PDB entry 3JAB | electron microscopy, 11.00 A resolution (very low resolution: no residue pairs are listed; an interface is given only as per-side residue counts) | chains C and H of the 12 polymer chains in the assembly

# Chain C
Name: phosphodiesterase 5/6 chimera catalytic domain
Source organism: Bos taurus
Amino-acid sequence (330 residues; numbered 531 to 860; the number before each row is that of its first residue):
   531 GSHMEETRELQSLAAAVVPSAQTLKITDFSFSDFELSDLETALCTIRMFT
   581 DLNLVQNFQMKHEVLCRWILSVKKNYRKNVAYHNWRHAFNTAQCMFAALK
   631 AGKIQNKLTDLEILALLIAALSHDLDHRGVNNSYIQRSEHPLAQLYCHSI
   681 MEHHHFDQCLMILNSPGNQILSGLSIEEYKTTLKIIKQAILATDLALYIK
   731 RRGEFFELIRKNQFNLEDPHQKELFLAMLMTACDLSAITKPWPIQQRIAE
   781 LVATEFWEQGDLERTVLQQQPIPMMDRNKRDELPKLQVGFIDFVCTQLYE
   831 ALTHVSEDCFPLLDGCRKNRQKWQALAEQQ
Disordered / not traced: 531, 860
Ligand contacts:
  - 3-isobutyl-1-methylxanthine (IBM), molecule 1: Tyr612, His613, Asp764, Leu765, Ala767, Ile768, Val782, Phe786, Met804, Gln817, Phe820
  - 3-isobutyl-1-methylxanthine (IBM), molecule 2: Leu693, Asn694, Gln699, Leu701, Ser702, Gly703, Leu704, Ile706, Tyr709

# Chain H
Name: IgG1-kappa 2E8 heavy chain
Source organism: Mus musculus
Notes: fragment: Fab
Amino-acid sequence (221 residues; each row starts with the number of its first residue; a row labelled like 82A-82C holds insertion residues (82A, then the next letters in order)):
     1 EVQLQQSGAEVVRSGASVKLSCTASGFNIKDYYIHWVKQRPEKGLEWIGW
    51 ID
   52A P
    53 EIGDTEYVPKFQGKATMTADTSSNTAYLQL
82A-82C SSL
    83 TSEDTAVYYCNAGHDYDR
100A-100C GRF
   101 PYWGQGTLVTVSAAKTTPPSVYPLAPGSAAQTNSMVTLGCLVKGYFPEPV
   151 TVTWNSGSLSSGVHTFPAVLQSDLYTLSSSVTVPSSTWPSETVTCNVAHP
   201 ASSTKVDKKIVPRD
Disulfide bonds: Cys22-Cys92, Cys140-Cys195

# How chain C and chain H interact
At this resolution (11 A) residue pairs are not listed: 7 residues of chain C and 7 of chain H lie at the interface.

# Overview
The chain C/chain H interface involves 7 residues from each chain. Bound to chain C:
3-isobutyl-1-methylxanthine.
Here chain C is phosphodiesterase 5/6 chimera catalytic domain (Bos taurus) and chain H is IgG1-kappa 2E8
heavy chain (Mus musculus). Entry 3JAB (Domain organization and conformational plasticity of the G protein
effector, PDE6) was determined by electron microscopy together with 3JBQ from the same study.
